Entry 9BTI (electron microscopy, 4.14 A resolution (low resolution: residue-level contacts below are approximate; hydrogen-bond / salt-bridge calls are withheld)); this record covers chains B and A of the 8 polymer chains in the assembly.

[Chain B (and A)]
Molecule: Envelope glycoprotein gp41
Organism: Human immunodeficiency virus 1
Notes: chain A of this document is another copy of the same molecule, construct and numbering; everything in this record applies to it too
UniProtKB: A0A8A0W558 (A0A8A0W558_9HIV1); residues 512-664 here correspond to UniProt positions 504-656 (UniProt number = residue number - 8)
Chain sequence (153 residues; row label = number of the first residue in the row):
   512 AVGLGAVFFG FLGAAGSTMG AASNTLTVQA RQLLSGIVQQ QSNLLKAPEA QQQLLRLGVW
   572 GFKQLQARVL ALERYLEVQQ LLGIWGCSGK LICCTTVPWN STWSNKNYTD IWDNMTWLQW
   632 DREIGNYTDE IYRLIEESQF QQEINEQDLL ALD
Not modelled in the structure: 512-518, 544-562, 664
Sequence notes: conflict N535 (Ile527 in A0A8A0W558), P559 (Ile551 in A0A8A0W558), G569 (Thr561 in A0A8A0W558), F573 (Ile565 in A0A8A0W558), E588 (Lys580 in A0A8A0W558), V589 (Asp581 in A0A8A0W558), C605 (Thr597 in A0A8A0W558), T613 (Ser605 in A0A8A0W558), G636 (Ser628 in A0A8A0W558), E648 (Gln640 in A0A8A0W558), F651 (Asn643 in A0A8A0W558), I655 (Lys647 in A0A8A0W558)
Disulfide bonds: C598-C604

[Interface between chain B and chain A]
Contacting residue pairs (19):
  F519(B) with R644(A)
  S534(B) with F651(A)
  N535(B) with F651(A)
  T538(B) with E647(A)
  L565(B) with F573(A)
  R567(B) with L568(A); V570(A)
  L576(B) with V580(A)
  R579(B) with E584(A)
  V580(B) with V580(A)
  L583(B) with L583(A); L587(A)
  Y586(B) with Q591(A)
  G600(B) with G594(A); S599(A)
  I603(B) with F651(A); E654(A); I655(A)
  C605(B) with Q658(A)
Interface residues without a listed pair, chain B (24 interface residues in all): L537, V539, R542, Q543, Q563, Q564, L566, K601, L602, C604
Interface residues without a listed pair, chain A (19 interface residues in all): Q577, E588, I595

[In short]
24 residues of chain B and 19 residues of chain A are in contact.
Both chains are Envelope glycoprotein gp41 (Human immunodeficiency virus 1). Entry 9BTI (Rhesus Fab 40591-a.01
in complex with T250.4 RnS SOSIP Env) was determined by electron microscopy together with 9BNK, 9BNM, 9BNP,
9BTH, 9BTJ, 9BTL and 9BTV from the same study.
